PDB entry 7V2Q | electron microscopy, 3.24 A resolution | chains A and K of the 23 polymer chains in the assembly

# Chain A
Molecule: 16s ribosomal RNA
Organism: Thermus thermophilus HB8
Sequence (1522 nucleotides; numbered 1 to 1522; the number before each row is that of its first residue):
     1 UUUGUUGGAGAGUUUGAUCCUGGCUCAGGGUGAACGCUGGCGGCGUGCCU
    51 AAGACAUGCAAGUCGUGCGGGCCGCGGGGUUUUACUCCGUGGUCAGCGGC
   101 GGACGGGUGAGUAACGCGUGGGUGACCUACCCGGAAGAGGGGGACAACCC
   151 GGGGAAACUCGGGCUAAUCCCCCAUGUGGACCCGCCCCUUGGGGUGUGUC
   201 CAAAGGGCUUUGCCCGCUUCCGGAUGGGCCCGCGUCCCAUCAGCUAGUUG
   251 GUGGGGUAAUGGCCCACCAAGGCGACGACGGGUAGCCGGUCUGAGAGGAU
   301 GGCCGGCCACAGGGGCACUGAGACACGGGCCCCACUCCUACGGGAGGCAG
   351 CAGUUAGGAAUCUUCCGCAAUGGGCGCAAGCCUGACGGAGCGACGCCGCU
   401 UGGAGGAAGAAGCCCUUCGGGGUGUAAACUCCUGAACCCGGGACGAAACC
   451 CCCGACGAGGGGACUGACGGUACCGGGGUAAUAGCGCCGGCCAACUCCGU
   501 GCCAGCAGCCGCGGUAAUACGGAGGGCGCGAGCGUUACCCGGAUUCACUG
   551 GGCGUAAAGGGCGUGUAGGCGGCCUGGGGCGUCCCAUGUGAAAGACCACG
   601 GCUCAACCGUGGGGGAGCGUGGGAUACGCUCAGGCUAGACGGUGGGAGAG
   651 GGUGGUGGAAUUCCCGGAGUAGCGGUGAAAUGCGCAGAUACCGGGAGGAA
   701 CGCCGAUGGCGAAGGCAGCCACCUGGUCCACCCGUGACGCUGAGGCGCGA
   751 AAGCGUGGGGAGCAAACCGGAUUAGAUACCCGGGUAGUCCACGCCCUAAA
   801 CGAUGCGCGCUAGGUCUCUGGGUCUCCUGGGGGCCGAAGCUAACGCGUUA
   851 AGCGCGCCGCCUGGGGAGUACGGCCGCAAGGCUGAAACUCAAAGGAAUUG
   901 ACGGGGGCCCGCACAAGCGGUGGAGCAUGUGGUUUAAUUCGAAGCAACGC
   951 GAAGAACCUUACCAGGCCUUGACAUGCUAGGGAACCCGGGUGAAAGCCUG
  1001 GGGUGCCCCGCGAGGGGAGCCCUAGCACAGGUGCUGCAUGGCCGUCGUCA
  1051 GCUCGUGCCGUGAGGUGUUGGGUUAAGUCCCGCAACGAGCGCAACCCCCG
  1101 CCGUUAGUUGCCAGCGGUUCGGCCGGGCACUCUAACGGGACUGCCCGCGA
  1151 AAGCGGGAGGAAGGAGGGGACGACGUCUGGUCAGCAUGGCCCUUACGGCC
  1201 UGGGCGACACACGUGCUACAAUGCCCACUACAAAGCGAUGCCACCCGGCA
  1251 ACGGGGAGCUAAUCGCAAAAAGGUGGGCCCAGUUCGGAUUGGGGUCUGCA
  1301 ACCCGACCCCAUGAAGCCGGAAUCGCUAGUAAUCGCGGAUCAGCCAUGCC
  1351 GCGGUGAAUACGUUCCCGGGCCUUGUACACACCGCCCGUCACGCCAUGGG
  1401 AGCGGGCUCUACCCGAAGUCGCCGGGAGCCUACGGGCAGGCGCCGAGGGU
  1451 AGGGCCCGUGACUGGGGCGAAGUCGUAACAAGGUAGCUGUACCGGAAGGU
  1501 GCGGCUGGAUCACCUCCUUUCU
Unresolved in the structure: 1-4, 773-779, 1379-1484, 1509-1522
From the paper describing this entry:
  - mutagenesis - A901G: decreased catalytic activity

# Chain K
Name: 30S ribosomal protein S11
Organism: Thermus thermophilus HB8
Reference sequence: P80376 (RS11_THET8); residue numbers follow UniProt; this construct covers 1-129
Chain sequence (129 residues; each row starts with the number of its first residue):
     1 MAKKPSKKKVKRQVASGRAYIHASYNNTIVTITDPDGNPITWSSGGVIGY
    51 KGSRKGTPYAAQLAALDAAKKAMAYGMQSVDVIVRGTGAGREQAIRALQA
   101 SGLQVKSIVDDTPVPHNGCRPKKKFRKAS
Unresolved in the structure: 1-10

# Chain A / chain K interface
Residue-residue contacts (64):
  G658(A) / His-116(K)  base contact
  A659(A) / Val-114(K)  hydrogen bond to the sugar
  A659(A) / His-116(K)  hydrogen bond to the base
  A660(A) / Pro-113(K)  sugar contact
  A660(A) / Val-114(K)  sugar contact
  A660(A) / Pro-115(K)  sugar contact
  A660(A) / Cys-119(K)  base contact
  G667(A) / Gly-37(K)  hydrogen bond to the base
  G667(A) / Asn-38(K)  hydrogen bond to the sugar
  G667(A) / Pro-39(K)  base contact
  A668(A) / Arg-12(K)  phosphate contact
  A668(A) / Asn-38(K)  sugar contact
  A668(A) / Pro-39(K)  hydrogen bond to the sugar
  G669(A) / Pro-39(K)  sugar contact
  G669(A) / Ile-40(K)  sugar contact
  G669(A) / Trp-42(K)  sugar contact
  U670(A) / Trp-42(K)  hydrogen bond to the sugar
  A671(A) / Val-47(K)  phosphate contact
  G672(A) / Trp-42(K)  sugar contact
  G672(A) / Ser-44(K)  hydrogen bond to the phosphate
  G672(A) / Gly-46(K)  phosphate contact
  G672(A) / Val-47(K)  phosphate contact
  C673(A) / Asn-27(K)  phosphate contact
  C673(A) / Ser-44(K)  hydrogen bond to the phosphate
  C673(A) / Gly-46(K)  hydrogen bond to the phosphate
  C673(A) / Lys-55(K)  salt bridge to the phosphate
  G674(A) / Asn-27(K)  phosphate contact
  G675(A) / Asn-26(K)  phosphate contact
  G675(A) / Gly-52(K)  base contact
  G675(A) / Lys-55(K)  base contact
  U676(A) / Asn-26(K)  hydrogen bond to the phosphate
  U676(A) / Gly-52(K)  base contact
  U676(A) / Ser-53(K)  hydrogen bond to the base
  U676(A) / Lys-124(K)  salt bridge to the phosphate
  A678(A) / Ser-53(K)  hydrogen bond to the phosphate
  A679(A) / Gly-52(K)  phosphate contact
  A679(A) / Ser-53(K)  hydrogen bond to the phosphate
  A688(A) / Trp-42(K)  base contact
  U689(A) / Ile-29(K)  base contact
  A690(A) / His-22(K)  sugar contact
  A690(A) / Ile-29(K)  sugar contact
  A690(A) / Thr-31(K)  base contact
  C691(A) / Tyr-20(K)  phosphate contact
  C691(A) / Gly-37(K)  base contact
  C691(A) / Pro-39(K)  base contact
  C691(A) / Arg-85(K)  salt bridge to the phosphate
  C692(A) / Asp-36(K)  sugar contact
  C692(A) / Gly-37(K)  sugar contact
  C692(A) / Arg-85(K)  salt bridge to the phosphate
  G698(A) / Cys-119(K)  hydrogen bond to the base
  A700(A) / Asn-117(K)  hydrogen bond to the sugar
  A700(A) / Gly-118(K)  sugar contact
  C701(A) / Asn-117(K)  sugar contact
  G702(A) / His-116(K)  stacking on the base
  G702(A) / Asn-117(K)  sugar contact
  A761(A) / Cys-119(K)  base contact
  G762(A) / Arg-120(K)  hydrogen bond to the sugar
  C763(A) / Arg-120(K)  hydrogen bond to the sugar
  C763(A) / Pro-121(K)  sugar contact
  C763(A) / Lys-122(K)  salt bridge to the phosphate
  C781(A) / Lys-124(K)  salt bridge to the phosphate
  G1501(A) / Lys-123(K)  phosphate contact
  C1502(A) / Arg-120(K)  salt bridge to the phosphate
  G1503(A) / Arg-120(K)  salt bridge to the phosphate
Other interface residues (no listed pair), chain A (34 interface residues in all): U661, A699, A764
Other interface residues (no listed pair), chain K (34 interface residues in all): Gly-45, Tyr-75

# In short
The chain A/chain K interface involves 34 residues from each chain, with 17 hydrogen bonds, 8 salt bridges and
1 aromatic stacking contact. Polar contacts include A659(A)/His-116(K), G667(A)/Gly-37(K) and
U676(A)/Ser-53(K). From the paper: A901G of chain A reduces catalytic activity.
Chain A is 16s ribosomal RNA and chain K is 30S ribosomal protein S11, both from Thermus thermophilus HB8; the
structure, T.thermophilus 30S ribosome with KsgA, class K6, was determined by electron microscopy together
with 7V2L, 7V2M, 7V2N, 7V2O and 7V2P from the same study.
